Entry 6OB2 (X-ray diffraction, 2.85 A resolution); this record covers chains A and B.

[Chain A]
Protein: GTPase KRas
Source organism: Homo sapiens
Reference sequence: P01116 (RASK_HUMAN), isoform P01116-2; residues 1-169 here = UniProt positions 1-169
Chain sequence (170 residues; each row starts with the number of its first residue; numbering starts at 0):
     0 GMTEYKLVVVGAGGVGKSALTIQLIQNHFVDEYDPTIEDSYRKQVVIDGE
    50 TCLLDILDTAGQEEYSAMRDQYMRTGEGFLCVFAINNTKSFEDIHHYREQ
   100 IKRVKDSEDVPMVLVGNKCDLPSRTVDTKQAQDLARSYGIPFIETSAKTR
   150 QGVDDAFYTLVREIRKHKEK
Not modelled in the structure: 0
Differences from the reference sequence: expression tag (0)
Bound ions: Mg2+: Ser17, Thr35 (together with GMP-PNP)
Small-molecule neighbours: GMP-PNP (GNP; phosphoaminophosphonic acid-guanylate ester): Ala11, Gly12, Gly13, Val14, Gly15, Lys16, Ser17, Ala18, Phe28, Val29, Asp30, Glu31, Tyr32, Asp33, Pro34, Thr35, Thr58, Ala59, Gly60, Gln61, Asn116, Lys117, Asp119, Leu120, Ser145, Ala146, Lys147
From the paper describing this entry:
  - mutagenesis - G12D, G13C, G13D, Q61R: decreased binding to Neurofibromin (chain B)
  - mutagenesis - G12D: unchanged catalytic activity on NF1
  - mutagenesis - G13C: unchanged catalytic activity on NF1 GRD
  - mutagenesis - G12D, G13D: unchanged catalytic activity on RASA1 GAP

[Chain B]
Protein: Neurofibromin
Source organism: Homo sapiens
Reference sequence: P21359 (NF1_HUMAN), isoform P21359-6; residue numbers follow UniProt; this construct covers 1209-1463
Chain sequence (256 residues; row label = number of the first residue in the row):
  1208 GVELVTMMGDQGELPIAMALANVVPCSQWDELARVLVTLFDSRHLLYQLL
  1258 WNMFSKEVELADSMQTLFRGNSLASKIMTFCFKVYGATYLQKLLDPLLRI
  1308 VITSSDWQHVSFEVDPTRLEPSESLEENQRNLLQMTEKFFHAIISSSSEF
  1358 PPQLRSVCHCLYQVVSQRFPQNSIGAVGSAMFLRFINPAIVSPYEAGILD
  1408 KKPPPRIERGLKLMSKILQSIANHVLFTKEEHMRPFNDFVKSNFDAARRF
  1458 FLDIAS
Not modelled in the structure: 1208-1218, 1311-1313, 1463
Differences from the reference sequence: expression tag (1208)
From the paper describing this entry:
  - catalytic residues: Arg1276

[Interface between chain A and chain B]
Contacting residue pairs (40; chain A residue first):
  Ile21(A) - Lys1436(B)
  Gln25(A) - Thr1435(B)
  Gln25(A) - Lys1436(B)  hydrogen bond (side chain-backbone)
  Glu31(A) - Gln1272(B)
  Tyr32(A) - Gln1272(B)
  Tyr32(A) - Arg1276(B)
  Tyr32(A) - Gly1277(B)  hydrogen bond (side chain-backbone)
  Asp33(A) - Asn1430(B)  hydrogen bond
  Pro34(A) - Arg1276(B)
  Pro34(A) - Leu1390(B)  hydrophobic
  Ile36(A) - Ser1422(B)
  Glu37(A) - Lys1419(B)  salt bridge
  Glu37(A) - Lys1423(B)  hydrogen bond (backbone-side chain)
  Asp38(A) - Lys1423(B)  salt bridge
  Asp38(A) - Lys1436(B)
  Asp38(A) - Glu1437(B)
  Ser39(A) - Glu1437(B)  hydrogen bond (backbone-side chain)
  Tyr40(A) - Lys1436(B)
  Gly60(A) - Asn1278(B)
  Gln61(A) - Arg1276(B)
  Gln61(A) - Gly1277(B)  hydrogen bond (side chain-backbone)
  Gln61(A) - Asn1278(B)
  Gln61(A) - Arg1391(B)
  Glu62(A) - Asn1278(B)  hydrogen bond (backbone-side chain)
  Glu62(A) - Lys1283(B)  salt bridge
  Glu63(A) - Asn1278(B)  hydrogen bond
  Glu63(A) - Thr1286(B)  hydrogen bond
  Glu63(A) - Arg1391(B)  salt bridge
  Glu63(A) - Pro1395(B)
  Tyr64(A) - Phe1389(B)
  Tyr64(A) - Leu1390(B)  hydrogen bond (side chain-backbone)
  Tyr64(A) - Asn1394(B)
  Tyr64(A) - Pro1395(B)
  Ala66(A) - Ser1399(B)
  Ala66(A) - Glu1402(B)
  Met67(A) - Val1398(B)  hydrophobic
  Met67(A) - Lys1419(B)
  Gln70(A) - Lys1419(B)
  Lys88(A) - Asn1278(B)  hydrogen bond (side chain-backbone)
  Lys88(A) - Lys1283(B)
Other interface residues (no listed pair), chain A (24 interface residues in all): Ser17, Asp30, Thr35, Arg41
Other interface residues (no listed pair), chain B (29 interface residues in all): Cys1233, Asp1237, Thr1273, Asp1322, Thr1324, Gln1426, Glu1438, His1439

[In short]
The interface between chain A and chain B involves 24 residues on one side and 29 on the other, with 11
hydrogen bonds and 4 salt bridges. Polar contacts include Glu37(A)-Lys1419(B), Asp38(A)-Lys1423(B) and
Glu62(A)-Lys1283(B). From the paper: the catalytic residue Arg1276(B); G12D, G13C and G13D of chain A, among
others, reduce binding to Neurofibromin (chain B).
Here chain A is GTPase KRas and chain B is Neurofibromin, both from Homo sapiens. Entry 6OB2 (Crystal
structure of wild-type KRAS (GMPPNP-bound) in complex with GAP-related domain (GRD) of neurofibromin (NF1))
was determined by X-ray diffraction (same publication as 6OB3).
